7F66 - chains D and I of the 15 polymer chains in the assembly; structure by electron microscopy, 2.76 A resolution.

Chain D:
Protein: Translation initiation factor eIF-2B subunit beta
Source organism: Homo sapiens
UniProtKB: P49770 (EI2BB_HUMAN); residue numbers follow UniProt; this construct covers 1-351
Amino-acid sequence (351 residues; each row starts with the number of its first residue):
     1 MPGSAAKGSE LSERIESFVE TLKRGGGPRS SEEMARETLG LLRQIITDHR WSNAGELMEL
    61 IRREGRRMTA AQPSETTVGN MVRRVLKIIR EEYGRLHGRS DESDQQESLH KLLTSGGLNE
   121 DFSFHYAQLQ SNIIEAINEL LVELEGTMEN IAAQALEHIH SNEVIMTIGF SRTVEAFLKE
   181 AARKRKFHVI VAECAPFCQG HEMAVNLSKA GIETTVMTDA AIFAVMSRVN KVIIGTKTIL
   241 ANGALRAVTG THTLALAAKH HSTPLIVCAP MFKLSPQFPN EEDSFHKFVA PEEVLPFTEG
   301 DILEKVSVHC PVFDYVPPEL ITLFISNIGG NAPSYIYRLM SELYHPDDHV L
Unresolved in the structure: 1-8, 99-105, 116-120
Curated features (UniProtKB/Swiss-Prot):
  - natural variant: Val85 (V85E: In VWM2), Ala127 (A127V: Found in a patient with Rett syndrome-like phenotype; uncertain significance), Ser171 (S171F: In VWM2), Pro196 (P196S: In VWM2), Gly200 (G200V: In VWM2), Glu213 (E213G: In VWM2), Cys268 (C268Y: In VWM2), Lys273 (K273R: In VWM2), Val316 (V316D: In VWM2), Gly329 (G329V: In VWM2)

Chain I:
Protein: Translation initiation factor eIF-2B subunit epsilon
Source organism: Homo sapiens
UniProtKB: Q13144 (EI2BE_HUMAN); residue numbers follow UniProt; this construct covers 1-721
Amino-acid sequence (721 residues; numbered 1 to 721; the number before each row is that of its first residue):
     1 MAAPVVAPPG VVVSRANKRS GAGPGGSGGG GARGAEEEPP PPLQAVLVAD SFDRRFFPIS
    61 KDQPRVLLPL ANVALIDYTL EFLTATGVQE TFVFCCWKAA QIKEHLLKSK WCRPTSLNVV
   121 RIITSELYRS LGDVLRDVDA KALVRSDFLL VYGDVISNIN ITRALEEHRL RRKLEKNVSV
   181 MTMIFKESSP SHPTRCHEDN VVVAVDSTTN RVLHFQKTQG LRRFAFPLSL FQGSSDGVEV
   241 RYDLLDCHIS ICSPQVAQLF TDNFDYQTRD DFVRGLLVNE EILGNQIHMH VTAKEYGARV
   301 SNLHMYSAVC ADVIRRWVYP LTPEANFTDS TTQSCTHSRH NIYRGPEVSL GHGSILEENV
   361 LLGSGTVIGS NCFITNSVIG PGCHIGDNVV LDQTYLWQGV RVAAGAQIHQ SLLCDNAEVK
   421 ERVTLKPRSV LTSQVVVGPN ITLPEGSVIS LHPPDAEEDE DDGEFSDDSG ADQEKDKVKM
   481 KGYNPAEVGA AGKGYLWKAA GMNMEEEEEL QQNLWGLKIN MEEESESESE QSMDSEEPDS
   541 RGGSPQMDDI KVFQNEVLGT LQRGKEENIS CDNLVLEINS LKYAYNISLK EVMQVLSHVV
   601 LEFPLQQMDS PLDSSRYCAL LLPLLKAWSP VFRNYIKRAA DHLEALAAIE DFFLEHEALG
   661 ISMAKVLMAF YQLEILAEET ILSWFSQRDT TDKGQQLRKN QQLQRFIQWL KEAEEESSED
   721 D
Unresolved in the structure: 1-39, 467-721
Curated features (UniProtKB/Swiss-Prot):
  - modified residue: Ala2 (N-acetylalanine), Arg19 (Omega-N-methylarginine), Ser27 (Phosphoserine), Ser130 (Phosphoserine), Thr322 (Phosphothreonine), Ser450 (Phosphoserine), Ser466 (Phosphoserine), Ser469 (Phosphoserine), Ser532 (Phosphoserine), Ser540 (Phosphoserine), Ser544 (Phosphoserine), Ser717 (Phosphoserine)
  - cross-link (Glycyl lysine isopeptide (Lys-Gly)): Lys61 (interchain with G-Cter in ubiquitin), Lys103 (interchain with G-Cter in ubiquitin), Lys141 (interchain with G-Cter in ubiquitin), Lys217 (interchain with G-Cter in ubiquitin)
  - natural variant: Asp62 (D62V: In VWM5), Leu68 (L68S: In VWM5), Val73 (V73G: In VWM5), Ala74 (A74T: In VWM5), Thr91 (T91A: In VWM5), Leu106 (L106F: In VWM5), Arg113 (R113C: In VWM5; R113H: In VWM5), Arg195 (R195C: In VWM5; R195H: In VWM5), Arg269 (R269G: In VWM5; R269Q: In VWM5), Asp270 (D270H: In VWM5), Arg299 (R299H: In VWM5), Cys310 (C310F: In VWM5), 9 further natural variant entries in UniProt

Chain D / chain I interface:
Contacting residue pairs - 39 pairs, chain D then chain I:
  Lys23(D) - Ala325(I)  hydrogen bond (side chain-backbone)
  Arg24(D) - Glu81(I)  salt bridge
  Arg24(D) - Thr84(I)
  Arg24(D) - Pro320(I)
  Lys287(D) - Tyr319(I)
  Phe288(D) - Arg316(I)
  Phe288(D) - Tyr319(I)
  Phe288(D) - His337(I)
  Val289(D) - Tyr319(I)  hydrophobic
  Ala290(D) - Arg316(I)
  Ala290(D) - Tyr319(I)
  Pro291(D) - Arg315(I)
  Pro291(D) - Arg316(I)
  Pro291(D) - Trp317(I)
  Glu292(D) - Lys186(I)  salt bridge
  Glu292(D) - Ala293(I)
  Glu292(D) - Lys294(I)
  Glu292(D) - Trp317(I)
  Leu295(D) - Trp317(I)
  Phe297(D) - Lys186(I)
  Phe297(D) - Glu187(I)
  Phe297(D) - Ser188(I)
  Phe297(D) - His192(I)
  Phe297(D) - Thr194(I)
  Phe297(D) - Tyr296(I)  hydrophobic
  Phe297(D) - Trp317(I)  hydrophobic
  Thr298(D) - Ser189(I)
  Gly300(D) - Ser189(I)
  Gly300(D) - Ser191(I)
  Gly300(D) - His192(I)
  Asp301(D) - Ser191(I)
  Leu303(D) - His192(I)
  Leu303(D) - Arg315(I)  hydrogen bond (backbone-side chain)
  Leu303(D) - Trp317(I)  hydrophobic
  Glu304(D) - Pro193(I)
  Glu304(D) - Arg315(I)  hydrogen bond (backbone-side chain)
  Val306(D) - Arg315(I)  hydrogen bond (backbone-side chain)
  Ser307(D) - Glu358(I)  hydrogen bond
  His309(D) - Asn341(I)
Interface residues without a listed pair, chain D (22 interface residues in all): Glu20, Glu293, Pro296, Lys305
Interface residues without a listed pair, chain I (28 interface residues in all): Ala85, Lys110, Asp312, Asn326, His340, Gln393

In short:
22 residues of chain D and 28 residues of chain I are in contact, with 5 hydrogen bonds and 2 salt bridges.
Polar contacts include Arg24(D)-Glu81(I), Glu292(D)-Lys186(I) and Lys23(D)-Ala325(I).
Chain D is Translation initiation factor eIF-2B subunit beta and chain I is Translation initiation factor
eIF-2B subunit epsilon, both from Homo sapiens; the structure, eIF2B-SFSV NSs-1-eIF2, was determined by
electron microscopy together with 7F64, 7F67 and 7VLK from the same study.
